9MIW - chain A; structure by X-ray diffraction, 1.24 A resolution.

# Chain A
Protein: Fatty acid-binding protein, adipocyte
From: Homo sapiens
UniProtKB: P15090 (FABP4_HUMAN); residues 0-131 here correspond to UniProt positions 1-132 (UniProt number = residue number + 1)
Chain sequence (134 residues; each row starts with the number of its first residue; numbers below 1 keep their minus sign (Gly-2 is residue -2)):
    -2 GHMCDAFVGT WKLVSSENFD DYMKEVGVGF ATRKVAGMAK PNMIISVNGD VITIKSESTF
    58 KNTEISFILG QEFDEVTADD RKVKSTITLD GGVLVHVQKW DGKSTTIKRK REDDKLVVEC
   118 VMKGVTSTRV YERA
Sequence notes: expression tag (-2 to -1)
Ligand contacts:
  - pentadecafluorooctanoic acid (8PF), molecule 1: Phe16, Tyr19, Met20, Val25, Thr29, Ala33, Met40, Thr74, Ala75, Asp76, Arg78, Ile104, Arg106, Val115, Cys117, Arg126, Tyr128
  - pentadecafluorooctanoic acid (8PF), molecule 2: Phe16, Thr29, Val32, Ala33, Ala36, Pro38, Ser53, Ser55, Phe57, Lys58, Thr60, Ala75, Arg126, Tyr128
From the paper describing this entry:
  - binding site for pentadecafluorooctanoic acid: Phe16, Thr29, Ala33, Ala75, Arg106, Arg126, Tyr128
  - conformationally variable residues (side-chain flip): Phe57

# In short
Bound to chain A: pentadecafluorooctanoic acid. The paper reports a binding site for pentadecafluorooctanoic
acid at Phe16, Thr29 and Ala33 among others; conformational variability at Phe57.
Chain A is Fatty acid-binding protein, adipocyte (Homo sapiens); the structure, Fatty Acid Binding Protein 4
(FABP4) Complexed with Perfluorooctanoic Acid (PFOA), was determined by X-ray diffraction together with 9MIZ,
9MP2, 9OB7 and 9OB8 from the same study.
